2VMI - chain A; structure by X-ray diffraction, 1.70 A resolution.

== Chain A ==
Name: Fibronectin type III domain protein
From: Clostridium perfringens
Notes: fragment: carbohydrate-binding module, residues 900-1050
UniProtKB: Q0TP83 (Q0TP83_CLOP1); numbering as in UniProt (aligned over 900-1050)
Amino-acid sequence (151 residues; row label = number of the first residue in the row):
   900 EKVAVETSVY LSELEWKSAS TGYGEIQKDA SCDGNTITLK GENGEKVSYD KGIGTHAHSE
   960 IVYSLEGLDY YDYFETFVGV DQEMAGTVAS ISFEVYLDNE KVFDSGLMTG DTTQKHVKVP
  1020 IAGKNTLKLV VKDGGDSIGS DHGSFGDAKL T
Disordered / not traced: 900-904
Modified / non-standard residues: Mse983 (selenomethionine; parent Met); Mse1007 (selenomethionine; parent Met)
Ion coordination: Ca2+: Ser989, Asp1032, Asp1035, Ser1036, Asp1040

== Overview ==
Ser989, Asp1032, Asp1035, Ser1036 and Asp1040 coordinate Ca2+.
Chain A is Fibronectin type III domain protein (Clostridium perfringens); the structure, The structure of
seleno-methionine labelled CBM51 from Clostridium perfringens GH95, was determined by X-ray diffraction,
deposited together with 2VMG, 2VMH, 2VNG, 2VNO and 2VNR.
